PDB entry 8DBA | X-ray diffraction, 3.50 A resolution | chains A and C of the 12 polymer chains in the assembly

# Chain A (and C)
Name: Circadian clock protein KaiC
From: Cereibacter sphaeroides
Notes: chain C of this document is another copy of the same molecule, construct and numbering; everything in this record applies to it too
UniProtKB: B9KWX8 (B9KWX8_CERSK); residues 1-566 here = UniProt positions 1-566
Chain sequence (568 residues; numbered -1 to 566; the number before each row is that of its first residue; numbers below 1 keep their minus sign (Gly-1 is residue -1)):
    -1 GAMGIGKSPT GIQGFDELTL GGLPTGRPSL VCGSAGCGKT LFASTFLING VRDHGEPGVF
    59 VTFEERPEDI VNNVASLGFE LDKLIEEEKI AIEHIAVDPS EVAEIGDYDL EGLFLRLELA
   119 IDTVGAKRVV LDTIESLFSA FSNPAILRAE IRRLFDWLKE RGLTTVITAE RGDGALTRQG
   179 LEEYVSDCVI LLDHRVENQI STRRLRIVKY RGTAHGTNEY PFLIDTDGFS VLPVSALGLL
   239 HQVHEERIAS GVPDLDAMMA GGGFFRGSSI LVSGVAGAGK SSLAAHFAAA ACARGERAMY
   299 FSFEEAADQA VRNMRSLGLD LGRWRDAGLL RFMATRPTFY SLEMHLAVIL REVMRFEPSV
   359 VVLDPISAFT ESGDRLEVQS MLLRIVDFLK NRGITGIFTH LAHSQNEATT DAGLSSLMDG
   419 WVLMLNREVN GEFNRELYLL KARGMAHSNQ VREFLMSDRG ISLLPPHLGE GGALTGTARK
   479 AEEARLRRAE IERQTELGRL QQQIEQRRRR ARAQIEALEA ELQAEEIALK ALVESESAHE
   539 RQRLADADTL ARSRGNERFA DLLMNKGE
Not modelled in the structure: -1 to 1, 99-107, 233, 400-411, 531-566 (chain C: -1 to 1, 94-106, 138-140, 232-236, 400-408, 540-566)
Differences from the reference sequence: expression tag (-1 to 0)
Bound ions: Mg2+ site 1 near Thr38 (its only coordinating residue here); Mg2+ site 2: Glu302 (together with ADP) (shared with Ser414(C) of chain C)
Ligand contacts:
  - ADP (adenosine-5'-diphosphate), molecule 1: Ser32, Ala33, Gly34, Cys35, Gly36, Lys37, Thr38, Leu39, Leu75, Arg201, Ile222, Asp223, Thr224
  - ADP, molecule 2: Val206, Lys207, Tyr208, Gly210, Thr211, Ala212, His213
  - ADP, molecule 3: Val273, Ala274, Gly275, Ala276, Gly277, Lys278, Ser279, Ser280, Glu302, Met312, Ser314, Leu315, Arg433, Met454, Ser455
  - ADP, molecule 4: Leu438, Lys439, Ala440, Arg441, Met443, Ala444, His445
From the paper describing this entry:
  - conformationally variable residues (side-chain flip): Ser413, Ser414, Trp419, Tyr436, Leu438, Val449, Arg450
  - mutagenesis - E62Q/E63Q: abolished catalytic activity on CI domain
  - mutagenesis - E302Q/E303Q: abolished catalytic activity on CII domain
  - mutagenesis - E62Q/E63Q: decreased binding to KaiBRS

# How chain A and chain C interact
Residue-residue contacts (94; chain A residue first):
  Ser32(A) with Tyr182(C)
  Ala33(A) with Glu181(C); Tyr182(C); Val206(C)
  Gly34(A) with Val206(C); Lys207(C)
  Phe61(A) with Arg150(C), hydrogen bond (backbone-side chain)
  Glu62(A) with Arg146(C), salt bridge; Arg150(C), salt bridge
  Glu63(A) with Arg209(C), salt bridge
  Arg64(A) with Asp154(C), hydrogen bond (side chain-backbone); Lys157(C)
  Asp67(A) with Arg25(C), salt bridge; Lys157(C), salt bridge
  Asn71(A) with Arg209(C); Gly210(C)
  Ser74(A) with Gly210(C), hydrogen bond (side chain-backbone)
  His92(A) with Arg150(C), hydrogen bond
  Ile93(A) with Arg150(C)
  Asp96(A) with Ala147(C); Arg151(C), salt bridge
  Ser134(A) with Arg146(C)
  Ser137(A) with Pro142(C); Arg146(C), hydrogen bond
  Ala138(A) with Pro142(C); Ala143(C), hydrogen bond (backbone-backbone)
  Phe139(A) with Ala143(C), hydrophobic
  Glu168(A) with Tyr182(C)
  Arg169(A) with Tyr182(C)
  Gly170(A) with Tyr182(C), hydrogen bond (backbone-side chain)
  His192(A) with Arg204(C), hydrogen bond; Thr215(C)
  Val194(A) with Arg204(C); Glu217(C)
  Gln197(A) with Asn216(C); Glu217(C), hydrogen bond (backbone-backbone); Glu375(C)
  Ile198(A) with Asn216(C)
  Ser199(A) with Arg204(C), hydrogen bond; Thr215(C), hydrogen bond (side chain-backbone); Asn216(C), hydrogen bond (backbone-side chain)
  Arg201(A) with Thr215(C)
  Ala274(A) with Ser413(C); Trp419(C), hydrophobic; Lys439(C)
  Gly275(A) with Lys439(C)
  Glu302(A) with Ser414(C), hydrogen bond; Leu415(C); Arg441(C), salt bridge
  Glu303(A) with Asp417(C); Arg441(C), salt bridge
  Ala304(A) with His239(C)
  Asp306(A) with His239(C); Gln240(C); Val241(C)
  Gln307(A) with Val241(C); Gly265(C); Lys388(C), hydrogen bond; Asp417(C), hydrogen bond
  Arg310(A) with Val241(C); His242(C), hydrogen bond (side chain-backbone); Phe263(C)
  Asn311(A) with Arg441(C); Gly442(C)
  Arg313(A) with Glu243(C), salt bridge
  Ser314(A) with Gly442(C), hydrogen bond (side chain-backbone)
  Ala332(A) with Leu238(C), hydrophobic
  Arg334(A) with Leu237(C); Leu381(C); Asp385(C), salt bridge
  Thr336(A) with Leu374(C); Gln377(C); Leu381(C)
  Phe337(A) with Arg382(C)
  Thr368(A) with Arg373(C), hydrogen bond (backbone-side chain)
  Glu369(A) with Arg373(C), salt bridge; Leu374(C); Gln377(C)
  Gly371(A) with Arg373(C), hydrogen bond (backbone-side chain)
  Leu399(A) with Gly411(C); Ser414(C)
  Asn424(A) with Leu438(C)
  Glu426(A) with Arg425(C), salt bridge; Tyr436(C), hydrogen bond
  Asn428(A) with Gly470(C); Ala471(C), hydrogen bond (backbone-backbone)
  Gly429(A) with Gln448(C); Val449(C), hydrogen bond (backbone-backbone); Ala471(C)
  Glu430(A) with Gln448(C), hydrogen bond
  Phe431(A) with Tyr436(C), hydrophobic; Leu438(C), hydrophobic; Asn447(C), hydrogen bond (backbone-backbone)
  Arg433(A) with Asn447(C)
Interface residues without a listed pair, chain A (66 interface residues in all): Asn70, Ala94, Thr131, Glu133, Arg176, Asn196, Ser279, Ala305, Thr333, Tyr338, Met342, Pro363, Ser370, Ala479
Interface residues without a listed pair, chain C (67 interface residues in all): Gly2, Ile3, Asn141, Glu158, Gly178, Leu179, Val183, Arg202, Thr211, Ser378, Val384, Ala410, Met443, Glu468

# In short
The interface between chain A and chain C involves 66 residues on one side and 67 on the other, with 24
hydrogen bonds and 12 salt bridges. Polar pairs include Glu62(A)-Arg146(C), Glu62(A)-Arg150(C) and
Glu63(A)-Arg209(C). The paper reports that E62Q/E63Q of chain A abolish catalytic activity on CI domain;
conformational variability at Ser413(A), Ser414(A) and Trp419(A) among others.
Chain A and chain C are both Circadian clock protein KaiC (Cereibacter sphaeroides); the structure, Crystal
structure of dodecameric KaiC, was determined by X-ray diffraction together with 8DB3, 8FWI and 8FWJ from the
same study.
